5OA1 - chains M and N of the 34 polymer chains in the assembly; structure by electron microscopy, 4.40 A resolution (low resolution: residue-level contacts below are approximate; hydrogen-bond / salt-bridge calls are withheld).

# Chain M
Name: DNA-directed RNA polymerase I subunit RPA49
From: Saccharomyces cerevisiae S288C
UniProt: Q01080 (RPA49_YEAST); numbering as in UniProt (aligned over 1-415)
Chain sequence (415 residues; row label = number of the first residue in the row):
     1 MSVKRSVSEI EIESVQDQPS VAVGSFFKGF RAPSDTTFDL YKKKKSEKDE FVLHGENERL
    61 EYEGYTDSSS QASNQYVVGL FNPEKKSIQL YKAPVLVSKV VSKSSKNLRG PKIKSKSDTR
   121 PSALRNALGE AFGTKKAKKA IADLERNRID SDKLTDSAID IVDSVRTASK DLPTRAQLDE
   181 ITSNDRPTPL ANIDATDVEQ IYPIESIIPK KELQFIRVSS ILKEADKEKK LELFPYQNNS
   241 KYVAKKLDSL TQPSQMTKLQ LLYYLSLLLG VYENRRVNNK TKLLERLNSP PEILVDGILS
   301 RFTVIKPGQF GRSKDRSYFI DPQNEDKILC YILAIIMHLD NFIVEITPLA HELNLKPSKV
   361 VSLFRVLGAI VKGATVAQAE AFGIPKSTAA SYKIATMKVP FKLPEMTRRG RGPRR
Unresolved in the structure: 1-7, 45-46, 115-415
Swiss-Prot annotation at these positions:
  - modified residue (Phosphoserine): Ser34, Ser151
  - mutagenesis: Glu325 to Asp326 (No effect on DNA binding), Lys356 (K356A: Loss of DNA binding; when associated with A-358), Ser358 (S358A: Loss of DNA binding; when associated with A-356), Lys359 (K359A: Loss of DNA binding), Arg365 (R365A: Loss of DNA binding), Lys393 (K393A: Loss of DNA binding)

# Chain N
Name: DNA-directed RNA polymerase I subunit RPA34
From: Saccharomyces cerevisiae S288C
UniProt: P47006 (RPA34_YEAST); numbering as in UniProt (aligned over 1-233)
Chain sequence (233 residues; numbered 1 to 233; the number before each row is that of its first residue):
     1 MSKLSKDYVS DSDSDDEVIS NEFSIPDGFK KCKHLKNFPL NGDNKKKAKQ QQVWLIKFPS
    61 NVDISKLKSL PVDFESSTTM TIDKHDYKIM DDTDIESSLT QDNLSNMTLL VPSESKESLK
   121 IASTAKDNAP LQFDKVFSVS ETAKIPAIDY SKVRVPRKDV PKVEGLKLEH FATGYDAEDF
   181 HVAEEVKENK KEPKKRSHHD DEEESSEKKK KKKEKREKRE KKDKKDKKKK HRD
Unresolved in the structure: 1-22, 45-48, 95-105, 126-129, 181-233
Swiss-Prot annotation at these positions:
  - modified residue (Phosphoserine): Ser10, Ser12, Ser14, Ser60

# Chain M / chain N interface
Pairs across the interface (84; chain M residue first):
  Ser8(M) with Pro71(N); Val72(N); Asp73(N)
  Glu9(M) with Pro71(N)
  Ile10(M) with Ser69(N); Leu70(N); Val72(N)
  Glu11(M) with Ser69(N)
  Ile12(M) with Lys68(N); Ser69(N); Leu70(N)
  Gln16(M) with Lys36(N)
  Gln18(M) with Lys36(N)
  Pro19(M) with Leu35(N); Lys36(N)
  Ser20(M) with Leu35(N); Lys36(N); Pro112(N); Leu119(N)
  Val21(M) with Phe38(N); Leu110(N)
  Ala22(M) with Leu110(N)
  Val23(M) with Met107(N); Thr108(N)
  Gly24(M) with Thr108(N); Leu110(N)
  Phe26(M) with Asn106(N); Thr108(N)
  Phe27(M) with Asn106(N)
  Lys28(M) with Asn106(N)
  Ala32(M) with Ile121(N)
  Ser34(M) with Ser123(N)
  Thr36(M) with Lys120(N)
  Thr37(M) with Glu117(N); Leu119(N); Lys120(N)
  Phe38(M) with Leu110(N); Ser118(N); Leu119(N); Ile121(N)
  Asp39(M) with Ser118(N)
  Leu40(M) with Lys31(N); Cys32(N); Leu119(N)
  Tyr41(M) with Lys30(N); Lys31(N); Cys32(N)
  Lys42(M) with Gly28(N); Phe29(N); Lys30(N)
  Lys43(M) with Asp27(N); Gly28(N); Phe29(N)
  Lys48(M) with Ser60(N)
  Glu50(M) with Phe29(N)
  Val52(M) with Phe29(N)
  His54(M) with Phe23(N)
  Ala72(M) with Ser60(N)
  Ser73(M) with Pro59(N); Ser60(N)
  Asn74(M) with Phe58(N)
  Gln75(M) with Phe58(N); Ile64(N)
  Tyr76(M) with Ile56(N); Lys57(N)
  Val77(M) with Leu55(N); Ile56(N)
  Val78(M) with Trp54(N); Phe133(N)
  Gly79(M) with Val53(N); Trp54(N)
  Leu80(M) with Pro39(N); Gln51(N); Gln52(N)
  Phe81(M) with Gln52(N); Trp54(N)
  Pro83(M) with Lys49(N); Gln50(N)
  Ile88(M) with Trp54(N)
  Gln89(M) with Pro39(N)
  Leu90(M) with Ile56(N)
  Tyr91(M) with Phe38(N); Pro39(N)
  Val95(M) with Met107(N)
Interface residues without a listed pair, chain M (51 interface residues in all): Val15, Ser25, Phe30, Arg31, Leu53
Interface residues without a listed pair, chain N (49 interface residues in all): Pro26, His34, Asn37, Ser65, Leu109, Val111, Pro130

# Summary
The interface between chain M and chain N involves 51 residues on one side and 49 on the other. Curated
annotation (UniProt) lists 7 mutagenesis sites on chain M.
Chain M is DNA-directed RNA polymerase I subunit RPA49 and chain N is DNA-directed RNA polymerase I subunit
RPA34, both from Saccharomyces cerevisiae S288C; the structure, RNA polymerase I pre-initiation complex, was
determined by electron microscopy.
